7YV2 - chains B and C of the 3 polymer chains in the assembly; structure by electron microscopy, 3.36 A resolution.

== Chain B ==
Molecule: Capsid protein VP2
Organism: Coxsackievirus A16
Notes: EC 3.4.22.29, 3.6.1.15, 3.4.22.28, 2.7.7.48
UniProt: A9LXZ4 (A9LXZ4_9ENTO); residues 1-254 here correspond to UniProt positions 70-323 (UniProt number = residue number + 69)
Chain sequence (254 residues; row label = number of the first residue in the row):
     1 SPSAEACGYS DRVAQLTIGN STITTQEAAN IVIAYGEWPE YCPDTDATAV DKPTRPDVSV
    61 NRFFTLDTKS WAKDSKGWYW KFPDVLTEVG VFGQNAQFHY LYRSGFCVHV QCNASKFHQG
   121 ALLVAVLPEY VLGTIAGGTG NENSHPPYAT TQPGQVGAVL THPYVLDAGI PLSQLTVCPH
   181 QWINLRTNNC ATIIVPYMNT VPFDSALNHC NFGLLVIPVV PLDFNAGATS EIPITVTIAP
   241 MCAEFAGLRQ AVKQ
Disordered / not traced: 1-29, 38-61, 91-101, 136-154, 205-209, 245-254
What the authors report for this chain:
  - mutagenesis - V159F: decreased growth

== Chain C ==
Molecule: Capsid protein VP3
Organism: Coxsackievirus A16
Notes: EC 3.4.22.29, 3.6.1.15, 3.4.22.28, 2.7.7.48
UniProt: A9LXZ4 (A9LXZ4_9ENTO); residues 1-242 here correspond to UniProt positions 324-565 (UniProt number = residue number + 323)
Chain sequence (242 residues; row label = number of the first residue in the row):
     1 GIPTELKPGT NQFLTTDDGV SAPILPGFHP TPPIHIPGEV RNLLEICRVE TILEVNNLKT
    61 NETTPMQRLC FPVSVQSKTG ELCAAFRADP GRDGPWQSTI LGQLCRYYTQ WSGSLEVTFM
   121 FAGSFMATGK MLIAYTPPGG SVPADRITAM LGTHVIWDFG LQSSVTLVVP WISNTHYRAH
   181 ARAGYFDYYT TGIITIWYQT NYVVPIGAPT TAYIVALAAA QDNFTMKLCK DTEDIEQTAN
   241 IQ
Disordered / not traced: 176-188, 233-242

== How chain B and chain C interact ==
Residue-residue contacts (53; chain B residue first):
  Y35(B) - G38(C)
  E37(B) - H35(C)  salt bridge
  E37(B) - P37(C)
  K116(B) - S124(C)  hydrogen bond (backbone-side chain)
  K116(B) - F125(C)
  F117(B) - I206(C)
  F117(B) - G207(C)
  F117(B) - A208(C)
  F117(B) - P209(C)
  Q119(B) - A122(C)
  Q119(B) - G123(C)
  Q119(B) - S124(C)  hydrogen bond (side chain-backbone)
  Q119(B) - P209(C)
  Q119(B) - T211(C)  hydrogen bond (side chain-backbone)
  G120(B) - A122(C)
  P163(B) - M66(C)  hydrophobic
  Y164(B) - E54(C)  hydrogen bond
  Y164(B) - P65(C)
  Y164(B) - M66(C)
  L172(B) - M66(C)  hydrophobic
  L172(B) - L69(C)  hydrophobic
  S173(B) - T51(C)
  S173(B) - I52(C)  hydrogen bond (backbone-backbone)
  S173(B) - S98(C)  hydrogen bond
  Q174(B) - S98(C)
  Q174(B) - T99(C)
  Q174(B) - I100(C)
  Q174(B) - Q103(C)
  T176(B) - E50(C)  hydrogen bond (side chain-backbone)
  T176(B) - T51(C)
  V177(B) - V49(C)  hydrophobic
  W182(B) - I52(C)  hydrophobic
  N184(B) - F121(C)  hydrogen bond (side chain-backbone)
  N184(B) - A122(C)
  R186(B) - F121(C)
  R186(B) - G123(C)
  R186(B) - S124(C)  hydrogen bond (side chain-backbone)
  R186(B) - F125(C)
  R186(B) - A127(C)  hydrogen bond (side chain-backbone)
  R186(B) - F159(C)  hydrogen bond (side chain-backbone)
  R186(B) - G160(C)
  R186(B) - S163(C)
  T187(B) - S163(C)
  Y197(B) - P37(C)
  N199(B) - I36(C)
  T200(B) - I34(C)
  P202(B) - I34(C)
  V220(B) - A122(C)  hydrophobic
  V220(B) - V215(C)  hydrophobic
  D223(B) - P209(C)
  D223(B) - T211(C)
  N225(B) - G207(C)  hydrogen bond (side chain-backbone)
  N225(B) - A208(C)  hydrogen bond (side chain-backbone)
Interface residues without a listed pair, chain B (31 interface residues in all): H118, A121, L123, M198, P218, V219, F224
Interface residues without a listed pair, chain C (38 interface residues in all): I46, M120, M126, Q162, A212, Y213

== Summary ==
31 residues of chain B face 38 of chain C across their interface; the contacts include 13 hydrogen bonds and 1
salt bridge. Among the polar pairs are E37(B)-H35(C), K116(B)-S124(C) and Q119(B)-S124(C). From the paper:
V159F of chain B reduces growth.
Chain B is Capsid protein VP2 and chain C is Capsid protein VP3, both from Coxsackievirus A16; the structure,
Cryo-EM structure of expanded coxsackievirus A16 empty particle after incubation with 8C4 antibody, was
determined by electron microscopy, deposited together with 7YV7, 7YRF, 7YRH, 7Y7M and 7YMS.
